Entry 9BYX (electron microscopy, 3.94 A resolution); this record covers chains A and B of the 4 polymer chains in the assembly.

[Chain A (and B)]
Name: Ribonucleoside-diphosphate reductase subunit alpha
From: Bacillus subtilis
Notes: EC 1.17.4.1; chain B of this document is another copy of the same molecule, construct and numbering; everything in this record applies to it too
Reference sequence: P50620 (RIR1_BACSU); numbering as in UniProt (aligned over 1-700)
Amino-acid sequence (700 residues; row label = number of the first residue in the row):
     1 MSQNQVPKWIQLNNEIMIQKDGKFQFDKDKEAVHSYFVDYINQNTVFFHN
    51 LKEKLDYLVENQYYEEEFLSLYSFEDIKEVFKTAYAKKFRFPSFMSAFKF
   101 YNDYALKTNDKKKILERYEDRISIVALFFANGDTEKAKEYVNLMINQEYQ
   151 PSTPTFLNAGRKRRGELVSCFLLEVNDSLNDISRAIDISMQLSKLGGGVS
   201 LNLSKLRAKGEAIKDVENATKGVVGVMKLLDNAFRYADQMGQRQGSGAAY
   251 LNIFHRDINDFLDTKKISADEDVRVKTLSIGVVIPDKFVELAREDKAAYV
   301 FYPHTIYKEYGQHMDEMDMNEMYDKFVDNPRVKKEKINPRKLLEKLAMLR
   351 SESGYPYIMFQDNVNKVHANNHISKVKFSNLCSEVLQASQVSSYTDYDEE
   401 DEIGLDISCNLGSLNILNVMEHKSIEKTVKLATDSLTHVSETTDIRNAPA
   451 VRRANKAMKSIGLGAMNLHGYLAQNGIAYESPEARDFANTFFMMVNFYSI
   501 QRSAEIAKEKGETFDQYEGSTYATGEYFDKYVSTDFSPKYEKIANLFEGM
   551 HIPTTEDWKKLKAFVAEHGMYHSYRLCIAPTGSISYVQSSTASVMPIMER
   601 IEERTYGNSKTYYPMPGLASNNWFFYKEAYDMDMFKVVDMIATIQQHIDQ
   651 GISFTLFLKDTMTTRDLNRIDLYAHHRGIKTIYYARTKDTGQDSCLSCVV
Unresolved in the structure: 1-5, 689-700
UniProt features mapped onto this chain:
  - active site: N380 (Proton acceptor), C382 (Cysteine radical intermediate), E384 (Proton acceptor)
  - binding site (substrate): T153, S169, C170, G198, N380 to E384, P580 to I584
  - site: C170 (Important for hydrogen atom transfer), D177 (Allosteric effector binding), R207 (Allosteric effector binding), C409 (Important for hydrogen atom transfer), Y683 (Important for electron transfer), Y684 (Important for electron transfer), C695 (Interacts with thioredoxin/glutaredoxin), C698 (Interacts with thioredoxin/glutaredoxin)
  - mutagenesis: H255 (H255Y: In ts-A 73; temperature-sensitive lethal mutation)
Residues lining bound ligands:
  - ATP (adenosine-5'-triphosphate): V33, H34, F37, N42, F89, R90, F91, R117
  - GDP (guanosine-5'-diphosphate): V46, F47, F48, H49, N50, L51, K54, K78, F81, K82, Y85, D120
  - dTTP (TTP), molecule 1: D177, S178, L179, I182, L206, R207, A212, I213, K214, A219, T220, K221, H304
  - dTTP (TTP), molecule 2: K194, Y236, A237, D238, M240
Reported in the primary citation:
  - catalytic residues: C382, Y684 (citing earlier work)

[Interface between chain A and chain B]
Pairs across the interface - 59 pairs, chain A then chain B:
  L179(A) - M190(B)
  L179(A) - Q191(B)
  L179(A) - K194(B)
  L179(A) - Y236(B)  hydrophobic
  N180(A) - Q191(B)  hydrogen bond
  N180(A) - N447(B)
  I182(A) - Y236(B)
  S183(A) - D187(B)  hydrogen bond
  S183(A) - M190(B)
  R184(A) - R184(B)
  D187(A) - S183(B)  hydrogen bond
  M190(A) - L179(B)
  M190(A) - L229(B)  hydrophobic
  Q191(A) - L179(B)
  Q191(A) - N180(B)  hydrogen bond
  K194(A) - L179(B)
  I213(A) - M240(B)  hydrophobic
  V216(A) - M240(B)  hydrophobic
  A219(A) - M240(B)  hydrophobic
  K221(A) - R235(B)  hydrogen bond (side chain-backbone)
  K221(A) - Y236(B)
  K221(A) - D238(B)  salt bridge
  G225(A) - Y236(B)
  V226(A) - Y236(B)
  K228(A) - N232(B)
  L229(A) - N232(B)
  L229(A) - A233(B)
  L229(A) - Y236(B)  hydrophobic
  N232(A) - K228(B)
  N232(A) - L229(B)
  N232(A) - N232(B)  hydrogen bond
  A233(A) - L229(B)  hydrophobic
  R235(A) - K221(B)
  Y236(A) - I182(B)
  Y236(A) - K221(B)
  Y236(A) - G225(B)
  Y236(A) - V226(B)
  Y236(A) - L229(B)  hydrophobic
  D238(A) - K221(B)  salt bridge
  M240(A) - I213(B)  hydrophobic
  M240(A) - A219(B)
  G241(A) - A219(B)
  D396(A) - R446(B)
  D396(A) - N447(B)  hydrogen bond
  Y397(A) - D401(B)  hydrogen bond
  Y397(A) - I403(B)
  Y397(A) - R446(B)  hydrogen bond (backbone-backbone)
  Y397(A) - N447(B)
  Y397(A) - P449(B)  hydrophobic
  D398(A) - R452(B)  salt bridge
  D401(A) - Y397(B)  hydrogen bond
  I403(A) - Y397(B)
  R446(A) - D396(B)
  R446(A) - Y397(B)  hydrogen bond (backbone-backbone)
  N447(A) - N180(B)  hydrogen bond
  N447(A) - D396(B)  hydrogen bond
  N447(A) - Y397(B)  hydrogen bond (side chain-backbone)
  P449(A) - Y397(B)  hydrophobic
  R452(A) - D398(B)  salt bridge
Also at the interface, not in a pair above, chain A (38 interface residues in all): I186, N218, G222, Q242, Y394
Also at the interface, not in a pair above, chain B (37 interface residues in all): R163, I186, K214, V216, N218, G222

[Summary]
Chain A and chain B form an interface of 38 and 37 residues respectively; the contacts include 14 hydrogen
bonds and 4 salt bridges. Among the polar pairs are K221(A)-D238(B), D398(A)-R452(B) and N180(A)-Q191(B).
Ligands of chain A: ATP, GDP and dTTP. From the paper: catalytic residues C382(A) and Y684(A).
Both chains are Ribonucleoside-diphosphate reductase subunit alpha (Bacillus subtilis). Entry 9BYX (Class 8
model for turnover condition of Bacillus subtilis ribonucleotide reductase complex) was determined by electron
microscopy (same publication as 9BW3, 9BWX, 9BX2, 9BX3, 9BX6, 9BX8 and 39 further entries).
